Entry 9EJJ (X-ray diffraction, 2.03 A resolution); this record covers chain A.

== Chain A ==
Name: Tyrosine-protein kinase BTK
Organism: Mus musculus
Notes: EC 2.7.10.2
Reference sequence: P35991 (BTK_MOUSE); residues 382-659 here = UniProt positions 382-659
Chain sequence (279 residues; numbered 381 to 659; the number before each row is that of its first residue):
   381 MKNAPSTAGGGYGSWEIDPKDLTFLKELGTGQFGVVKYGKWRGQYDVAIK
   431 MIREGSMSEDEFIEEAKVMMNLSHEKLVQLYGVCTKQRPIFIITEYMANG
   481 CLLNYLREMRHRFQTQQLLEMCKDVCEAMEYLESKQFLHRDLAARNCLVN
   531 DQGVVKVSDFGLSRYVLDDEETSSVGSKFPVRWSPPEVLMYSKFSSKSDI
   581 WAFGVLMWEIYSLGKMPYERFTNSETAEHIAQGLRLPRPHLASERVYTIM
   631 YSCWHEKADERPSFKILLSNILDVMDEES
Unresolved in the structure: 381-393, 490, 550-556
Construct notes: initiating methionine (381); engineered mutation Gly-390 (Leu in P35991), Glu-551 (Tyr in P35991), Pro-617 (Tyr in P35991)
Residues lining bound ligands: A1BIZ (4-{4-amino-1-[(3R)-1-(cyclopropanecarbonyl)piperidin-3-yl]-1H-pyrazolo[3,4-d]pyrimidin-3-yl}-N-[4-(trifluoromethoxy)pyridin-2-yl]benzamide): Leu-408, Gly-409, Thr-410, Gly-411, Val-416, Ala-428, Lys-430, Phe-442, Ala-446, Met-449, Met-450, Leu-460, Val-463, Ile-472, Thr-474, Glu-475, Tyr-476, Met-477, Gly-480, Cys-481, Asn-484, Leu-528, Ser-538, Asp-539, Phe-540, Leu-542

== In short ==
Chain A binds compound A1BIZ.
Chain A is Tyrosine-protein kinase BTK (Mus musculus); the structure, Bruton's tyrosine kinase in complex with
compound PTI55, was determined by X-ray diffraction, deposited together with 9EJR, 9EJS, 9EJX, 9ME2 and 9ME3.
